PDB entry 8BMQ | electron microscopy, 3.60 A resolution | chains C and D of the 4 polymer chains in the assembly

Chain C:
Molecule: Folate family ECF transporter S component
Organism: Lactobacillus delbrueckii subsp. bulgaricus ATCC 11842
UniProt: Q1G929 (Q1G929_LACDA); residue numbers follow UniProt; this construct covers 1-176
Chain sequence (184 residues; numbered 1 to 184; the number before each row is that of its first residue):
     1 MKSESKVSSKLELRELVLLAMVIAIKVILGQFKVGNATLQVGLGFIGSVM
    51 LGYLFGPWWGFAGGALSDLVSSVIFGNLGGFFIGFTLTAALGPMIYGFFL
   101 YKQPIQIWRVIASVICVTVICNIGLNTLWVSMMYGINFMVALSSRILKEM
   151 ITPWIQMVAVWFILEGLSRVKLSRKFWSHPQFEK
Unresolved in the structure: 1-9, 179-184
Differences from the reference sequence: insertion (177-184)

Chain D:
Molecule: Energy-coupling factor transporter transmembrane protein EcfT
Organism: Lactobacillus delbrueckii subsp. bulgaricus ATCC 11842
UniProt: Q1GBI8 (Q1GBI8_LACDA); residues 1-265 here = UniProt positions 1-265
Chain sequence (265 residues; each row starts with the number of its first residue):
     1 MSKIIIGRYLPGTTFVYRVDPRAKLLTTFYFIIMIFLANNWVSYLVISIF
    51 GLAYVFATGLKARVFWDGVKPMIWMIVFTSLLQTFFMAGGKVYWHWWIFT
   101 LSSEGLINGLYVFIRFAMIILVSTVMTVTTKPLEIADAMEWMLTPLKLFK
   151 VNVGMISLVISIALRFVPTLFDQTVKIMNAQRSRGADFNDGGLVKRAKSV
   201 VPMLVPLFIDSLEVALDLSTAMESRGYKGSEGRTRYRILEWSKVDLIPVA
   251 YCLLLTILMITTRKH
Unresolved in the structure: 1-4

How chain C and chain D interact:
Contacting residue pairs - 98 pairs, chain C then chain D:
  L13(C) with M222(D), hydrophobic; E223(D)
  R14(C) with S219(D)
  L16(C) with M155(D), hydrophobic
  V17(C) with A215(D), hydrophobic; L218(D), hydrophobic; M222(D), hydrophobic
  L18(C) with L212(D), hydrophobic; A215(D)
  A20(C) with V159(D); I162(D), hydrophobic; A163(D)
  M21(C) with F166(D), hydrophobic; L170(D), hydrophobic; S211(D); V214(D), hydrophobic; A215(D), hydrophobic
  I23(C) with V159(D), hydrophobic; A163(D), hydrophobic
  A24(C) with A163(D); V167(D), hydrophobic; L170(D), hydrophobic
  I25(C) with L170(D), hydrophobic; L207(D), hydrophobic; S211(D)
  I28(C) with V167(D); L170(D), hydrophobic; F171(D)
  F32(C) with F171(D), hydrophobic; T174(D)
  G35(C) with R196(D)
  L43(C) with V200(D), hydrophobic; M203(D), hydrophobic
  I46(C) with V200(D), hydrophobic
  M50(C) with L204(D), hydrophobic
  L54(C) with F208(D), hydrophobic
  W59(C) with M155(D), hydrophobic
  L66(C) with I156(D), hydrophobic; V159(D), hydrophobic; I160(D), hydrophobic
  V73(C) with P132(D); I135(D), hydrophobic; M139(D), hydrophobic; L164(D), hydrophobic
  I74(C) with G7(D); L164(D); V167(D), hydrophobic
  F75(C) with I6(D), hydrophobic; V167(D), hydrophobic
  G76(C) with T127(D)
  N77(C) with S123(D), hydrogen bond (backbone-side chain)
  L78(C) with R8(D); G68(D); P71(D), hydrophobic; S123(D); T124(D)
  G79(C) with I119(D)
  G80(C) with I119(D); S123(D)
  F81(C) with F29(D), hydrophobic; I32(D); M139(D), hydrophobic
  F82(C) with F36(D), hydrophobic
  M132(C) with F36(D); R115(D)
  M133(C) with F36(D), hydrophobic; R115(D), hydrogen bond (backbone-side chain)
  Y134(C) with V112(D); R115(D); F116(D); I119(D), hydrophobic
  G135(C) with R115(D)
  I136(C) with T79(D); Q83(D); V112(D), hydrophobic
  N137(C) with Q83(D); F86(D)
  V140(C) with L82(D), hydrophobic; Q83(D); F86(D), hydrophobic
  S144(C) with F78(D); L82(D)
  I155(C) with L193(D), hydrophobic; R196(D)
  V158(C) with A197(D), hydrophobic
  F162(C) with A197(D); K198(D); V201(D)
  I163(C) with V200(D), hydrophobic; L204(D), hydrophobic
  G166(C) with V205(D)
  L167(C) with F208(D), hydrophobic
  R169(C) with V201(D); V205(D)
  V170(C) with V205(D), hydrophobic; F208(D), hydrophobic; I209(D), hydrophobic
  K175(C) with I209(D)
Other interface residues (no listed pair), chain C (57 interface residues in all): V27, L29, V34, L69, V70, M139, S143, W154, A159, F176, W177
Other interface residues (no listed pair), chain D (66 interface residues in all): I5, L25, T28, I35, M72, I120, M126, L158, V194, L216, Y227

Overview:
The interface between chain C and chain D involves 57 residues on one side and 66 on the other; the contacts
include 2 hydrogen bonds. Polar pairs include N77(C)-S123(D) and M133(C)-R115(D).
Chain C is Folate family ECF transporter S component and chain D is Energy-coupling factor transporter
transmembrane protein EcfT, both from Lactobacillus delbrueckii subsp. bulgaricus ATCC 11842; the structure,
Cryo-EM structure of the folate-specific ECF transporter complex in MSP2N2 lipid nanodiscs bound to AMP-PNP,
was determined by electron microscopy together with 8BMP, 8BMR and 8BMS from the same study.
